6EE8 - chains D and O of the 10 polymer chains in the assembly; structure by electron microscopy, 3.92 A resolution.

Chain D:
Molecule: DNA-directed RNA polymerase subunit beta'
From: Mycobacterium tuberculosis
Notes: EC 2.7.7.6
UniProt: A5U053 (RPOC_MYCTA); numbering as in UniProt (aligned over 1-1316)
Chain sequence (1326 residues; row label = number of the first residue in the row; numbers below 1 keep their minus sign (Gly-1 is residue -1)):
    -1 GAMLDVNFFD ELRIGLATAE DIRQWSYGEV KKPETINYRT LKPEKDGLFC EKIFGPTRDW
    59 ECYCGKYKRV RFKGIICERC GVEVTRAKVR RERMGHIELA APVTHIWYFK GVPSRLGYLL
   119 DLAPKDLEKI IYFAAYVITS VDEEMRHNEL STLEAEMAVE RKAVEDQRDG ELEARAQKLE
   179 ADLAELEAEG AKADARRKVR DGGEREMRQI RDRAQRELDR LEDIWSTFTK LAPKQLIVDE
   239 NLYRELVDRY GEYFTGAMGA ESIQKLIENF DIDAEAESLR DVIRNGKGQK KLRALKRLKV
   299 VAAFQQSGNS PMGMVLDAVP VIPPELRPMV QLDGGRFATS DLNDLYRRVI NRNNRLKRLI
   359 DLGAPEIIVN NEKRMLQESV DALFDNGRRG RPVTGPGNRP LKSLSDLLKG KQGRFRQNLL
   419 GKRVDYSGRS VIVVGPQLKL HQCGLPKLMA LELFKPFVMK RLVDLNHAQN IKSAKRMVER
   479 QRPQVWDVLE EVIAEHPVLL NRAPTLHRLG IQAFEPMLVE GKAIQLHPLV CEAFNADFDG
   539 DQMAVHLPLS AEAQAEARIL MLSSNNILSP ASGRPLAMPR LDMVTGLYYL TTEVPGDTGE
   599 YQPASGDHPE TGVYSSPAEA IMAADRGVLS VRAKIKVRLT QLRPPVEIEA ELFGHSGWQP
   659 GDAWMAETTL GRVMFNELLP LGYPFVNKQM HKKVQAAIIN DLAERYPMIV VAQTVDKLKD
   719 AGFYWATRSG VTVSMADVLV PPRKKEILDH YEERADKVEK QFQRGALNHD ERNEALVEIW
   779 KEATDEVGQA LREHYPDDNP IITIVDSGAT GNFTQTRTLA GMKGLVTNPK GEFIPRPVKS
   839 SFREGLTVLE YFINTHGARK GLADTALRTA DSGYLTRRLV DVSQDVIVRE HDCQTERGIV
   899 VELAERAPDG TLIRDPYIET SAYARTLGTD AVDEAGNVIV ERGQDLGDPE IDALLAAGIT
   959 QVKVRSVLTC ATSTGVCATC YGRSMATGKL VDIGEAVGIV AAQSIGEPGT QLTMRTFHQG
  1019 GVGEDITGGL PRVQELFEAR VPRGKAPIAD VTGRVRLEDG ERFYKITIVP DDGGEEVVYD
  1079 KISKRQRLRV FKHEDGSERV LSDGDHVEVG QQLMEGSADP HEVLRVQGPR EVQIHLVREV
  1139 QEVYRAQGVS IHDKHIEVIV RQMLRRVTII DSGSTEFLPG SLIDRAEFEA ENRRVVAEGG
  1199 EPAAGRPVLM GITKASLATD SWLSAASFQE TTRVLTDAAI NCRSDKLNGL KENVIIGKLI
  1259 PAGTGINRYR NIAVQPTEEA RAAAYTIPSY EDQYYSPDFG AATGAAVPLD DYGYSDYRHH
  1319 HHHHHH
Not modelled in the structure: 1013-1024, 1091-1096, 1283-1324
Differences from the reference sequence: expression tag (-1 to 0, 1317-1324)
Bound ions: Zn2+ site 1: Cys60, Cys62, Cys78; Mg2+: Asp535, Asp537, Asp539; Zn2+ site 2: Cys891, Cys968, Cys975, Cys978
Curated features (UniProtKB/Swiss-Prot):
  - binding site (Zn(2+)): Cys60, Cys62, Cys75, Cys78, Cys891, Cys968, Cys975, Cys978
  - binding site (Mg(2+)): Asp535, Asp537, Asp539
What the authors report for this chain:
  - conformationally variable residues (domain motion): Lys409

Chain O:
Molecule: 90-nt DNA strand
Sequence (90 nucleotides; numbered 1 to 90; the number before each row is that of its first residue):
     1 GGCTATGGAT GACCGAACCT GGTCTTGACT CCATTGCCGG ATTTGTATTA GACTGGCAGG
    61 GTTGCCCCGA AGCGGGCGGA AACAAGCACG
Not modelled in the structure: 1-13, 79-90

Chain D / chain O interface:
Residue-residue contacts - 4 pairs, chain D then chain O:
  Tyr36(D) with DT44(O), hydrogen bond to the phosphate
  Tyr116(D) with DC68(O), phosphate contact
  Lys294(D) with DC68(O), salt bridge to the phosphate
  Arg389(D) with DG59(O), sugar contact
Also at the interface, not in a pair above, chain D (7 interface residues in all): Arg37, Val110, Asn396
Also at the interface, not in a pair above, chain O (5 interface residues in all): DA58, DC67

In short:
The interface between chain D and chain O involves 7 residues on one side and 5 on the other, with 1 hydrogen
bond and 1 salt bridge. Among the polar pairs are Tyr36(D)-DT44(O) and Lys294(D)-DC68(O). Curated annotation
(UniProt) lists 8 Zn2+-binding residues and 3 Mg2+-binding residues on chain D. From the paper: conformational
variability at Lys409(D).
Here chain D is DNA-directed RNA polymerase subunit beta' (Mycobacterium tuberculosis) and chain O is a 90-nt
DNA strand. Entry 6EE8 (Mycobacterium tuberculosis RNAP promoter unwinding intermediate complex with RbpA/CarD
and AP3 promoter) was determined by electron microscopy (same publication as 6EDT, 6EEC and 6M7J).
